8BNU - chains B and D of the 4 polymer chains in the assembly; structure by electron microscopy, 3.55 A resolution.

[Chain B]
Molecule: 3-ketoacyl-CoA thiolase FadI
Organism: Escherichia coli K-12
Notes: EC 2.3.1.16
UniProt: P76503 (FADI_ECOLI); numbering as in UniProt (aligned over 1-436)
Sequence (436 residues; each row starts with the number of its first residue):
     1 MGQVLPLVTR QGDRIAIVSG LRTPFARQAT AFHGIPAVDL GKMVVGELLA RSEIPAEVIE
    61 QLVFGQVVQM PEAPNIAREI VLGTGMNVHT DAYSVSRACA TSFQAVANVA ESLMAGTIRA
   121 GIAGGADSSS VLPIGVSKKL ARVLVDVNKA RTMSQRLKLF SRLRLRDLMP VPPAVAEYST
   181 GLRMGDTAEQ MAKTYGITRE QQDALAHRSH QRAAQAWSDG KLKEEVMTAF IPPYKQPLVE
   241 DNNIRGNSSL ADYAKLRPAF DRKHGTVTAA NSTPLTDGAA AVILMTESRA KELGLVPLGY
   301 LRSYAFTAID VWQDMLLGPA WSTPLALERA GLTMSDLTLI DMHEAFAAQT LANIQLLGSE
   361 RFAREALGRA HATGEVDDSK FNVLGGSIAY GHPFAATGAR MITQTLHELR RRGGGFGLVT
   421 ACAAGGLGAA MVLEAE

[Chain D]
Molecule: Fatty acid oxidation complex subunit alpha
Organism: Escherichia coli K-12
Notes: EC 4.2.1.17, 5.1.2.3, 1.1.1.35
UniProt: P77399 (FADJ_ECOLI); residue numbers follow UniProt; this construct covers 1-710
Sequence (710 residues; each row starts with the number of its first residue):
     1 MEMTSAFTLN VRLDNIAVIT IDVPGEKMNT LKAEFASQVR AIIKQLRENK ELRGVVFVSA
    61 KPDNFIAGAD INMIGNCKTA QEAEALARQG QQLMAEIHAL PIQVIAAIHG ACLGGGLELA
   121 LACHGRVCTD DPKTVLGLPE VQLGLLPGSG GTQRLPRLIG VSTALEMILT GKQLRAKQAL
   181 KLGLVDDVVP HSILLEAAVE LAKKERPSSR PLPVRERILA GPLGRALLFK MVGKKTEHKT
   241 QGNYPATERI LEVVETGLAQ GTSSGYDAEA RAFGELAMTP QSQALRSIFF ASTDVKKDPG
   301 SDAPPAPLNS VGILGGGLMG GGIAYVTACK AGIPVRIKDI NPQGINHALK YSWDQLEGKV
   361 RRRHLKASER DKQLALISGT TDYRGFAHRD LIIEAVFENL ELKQQMVAEV EQNCAAHTIF
   421 ASNTSSLPIG DIAAHATRPE QVIGLHFFSP VEKMPLVEII PHAGTSAQTI ATTVKLAKKQ
   481 GKTPIVVRDK AGFYVNRILA PYINEAIRML TQGERVEHID AALVKFGFPV GPIQLLDEVG
   541 IDTGTKIIPV LEAAYGERFS APANVVSSIL NDDRKGRKNG RGFYLYGQKG RKSKKQVDPA
   601 IYPLIGTQGQ GRISAPQVAE RCVMLMLNEA VRCVDEQVIR SVRDGDIGAV FGIGFPPFLG
   661 GPFRYIDSLG AGEVVAIMQR LATQYGSRFT PCERLVEMGA RGESFWKTTA

[Interface between chain B and chain D]
Residue-residue contacts (4):
  K193(B) - S192(D)  hydrogen bond (backbone-side chain)
  T194(B) - S192(D)
  H264(B) - D187(D)  salt bridge
  H264(B) - V189(D)
Also at the interface, not in a pair above, chain B (5 interface residues in all): S179, K263
Also at the interface, not in a pair above, chain D (7 interface residues in all): P190, I193, E200, S368

[In short]
5 residues of chain B and 7 residues of chain D are in contact; the contacts include 1 hydrogen bond and 1
salt bridge. Among the polar pairs are H264(B)-D187(D) and K193(B)-S192(D).
Chain B is 3-ketoacyl-CoA thiolase FadI and chain D is Fatty acid oxidation complex subunit alpha, both from
Escherichia coli K-12; the structure, Escherichia coli anaerobic fatty acid beta oxidation trifunctional
enzyme (anEcTFE) tetrameric complex, was determined by electron microscopy (same publication as 8BNR, 8BRJ,
6YSV and 6YSW).
